PDB entry 9MRN | electron microscopy, 3.46 A resolution | chains D and G of the 8 polymer chains in the assembly

# Chain D
Name: Isoform Flip of Glutamate receptor 2
Source organism: Rattus norvegicus
UniProtKB: P19491 (GRIA2_RAT), isoform P19491-2; residues 391-820 here correspond to UniProt positions 412-841 (UniProt number = residue number + 21)
Sequence (415 residues; each row starts with the number of its first residue; note: 15 numbers in that range are skipped by the numbering (no residue carries them; nothing is unmodelled there)):
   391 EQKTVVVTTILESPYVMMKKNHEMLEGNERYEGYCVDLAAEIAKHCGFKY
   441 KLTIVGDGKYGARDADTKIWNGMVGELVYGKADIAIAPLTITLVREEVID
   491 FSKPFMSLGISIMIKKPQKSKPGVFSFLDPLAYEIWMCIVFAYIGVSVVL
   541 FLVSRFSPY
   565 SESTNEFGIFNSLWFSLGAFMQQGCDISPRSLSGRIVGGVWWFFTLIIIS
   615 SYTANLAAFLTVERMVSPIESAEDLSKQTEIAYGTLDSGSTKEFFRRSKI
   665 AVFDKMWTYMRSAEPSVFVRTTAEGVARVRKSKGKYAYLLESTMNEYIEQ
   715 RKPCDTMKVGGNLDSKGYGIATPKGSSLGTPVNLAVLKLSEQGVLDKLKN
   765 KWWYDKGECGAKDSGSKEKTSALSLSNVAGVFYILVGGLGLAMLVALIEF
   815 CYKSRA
Unresolved in the structure: 820
Disulfides: Cys718-Cys773
Construct notes: conflict Gln392 (Asn413 in P19491)
Small-molecule neighbours: glutamic acid (GLU): Tyr450, Pro478, Leu479, Thr480, Arg485, Leu650, Gly653, Ser654, Thr655, Glu705, Tyr732
Curated features (UniProtKB/Swiss-Prot):
  - binding site (L-glutamate): Pro478, Thr480, Arg485, Ser654, Thr655, Glu705
  - site: Arg453 (Interaction with the cone snail toxin Con-ikot-ikot), Ile633 (Crucial to convey clamshell closure to channel opening), Arg660 (Interaction with the cone snail toxin Con-ikot-ikot), Lys752 (Interaction with the cone snail toxin Con-ikot-ikot)
  - modified residue (Phosphoserine): Ser662, Ser696
  - lipidation (S-palmitoyl cysteine): Cys589, Cys815

# Chain G
Name: TARPgamma2
Source organism: Mus musculus
Sequence (172 residues; numbered 5 to 209; 33 numbers in that range are skipped by the numbering (no residue carries them; nothing is unmodelled there); the number before each row is that of its first residue):
     5 RGVQMLLTTVGAFAAFSLMTIAVGTDYWLYSRGVCK
    55 EVMTHSGLWRTCCLEGNFKGLCKQIDHF
    93 AEYFLRAVRASSIFPILSVILLFMGGLCIAASEFYKTRHNIILSAGIFFV
   143 SAGLSNIIGIIVYISANAG
   171 NSYSYGWSFYFGALSFIIAEMVGVLAVHMFIDRHKQLTG
Disulfides: Cys39-Cys67, Cys66-Cys76

# Chain D / chain G interface
Contacting residue pairs (8):
  Lys511(D) - Gly161(G)  hydrogen bond (side chain-backbone)
  Leu789(D) - Ile156(G)  hydrophobic
  Ser790(D) - Ser157(G)  hydrogen bond
  Ser790(D) - Ala160(G)
  Phe796(D) - Ile153(G)  hydrophobic
  Val800(D) - Ile150(G)  hydrophobic
  Met807(D) - Leu146(G)  hydrophobic
  Leu811(D) - Ile139(G)  hydrophobic
Also at the interface, not in a pair above, chain D (10 interface residues in all): Ala793, Tyr797, Leu803
Also at the interface, not in a pair above, chain G (10 interface residues in all): Val142, Val154

# Overview
Chain D and chain G each contribute 10 residues to their interface, with 2 hydrogen bonds. Polar contacts
include Lys511(D)-Gly161(G) and Ser790(D)-Ser157(G). Chain D binds glutamic acid. UniProt lists 6
L-glutamate-binding residues on chain D.
Chain D is Isoform Flip of Glutamate receptor 2 (Rattus norvegicus) and chain G is TARPgamma2 (Mus musculus);
the structure, Consensus glutamate activated state of the GluA2-gamma2 complex, was determined by electron
microscopy, deposited together with 9DHP, 9DHQ, 9DHR, 9DHS, 9DHT, 9MRK, 9MRL and 9MRM.
